Entry 2Z34 (X-ray diffraction, 2.40 A resolution); this record covers chains B and D of the 4 polymer chains in the assembly.

# Chain B
Name: Histone chaperone cia1
Source organism: Schizosaccharomyces pombe
Notes: fragment: N-terminal region 1-161
UniProtKB: O74515 (ASF1_SCHPO); numbering as in UniProt (aligned over 1-161)
Sequence (161 residues; numbered 1 to 161; the number before each row is that of its first residue):
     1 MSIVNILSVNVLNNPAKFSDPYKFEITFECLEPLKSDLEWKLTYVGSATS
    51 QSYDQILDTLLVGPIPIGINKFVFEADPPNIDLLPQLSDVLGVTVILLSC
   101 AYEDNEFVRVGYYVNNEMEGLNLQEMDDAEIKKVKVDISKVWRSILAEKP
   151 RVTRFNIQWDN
Not modelled in the structure: 1, 120-129, 161

# Chain D
Name: Protein hir1
Notes: fragment: Hip1 B domain peptide
UniProtKB: P87314 (HIR1_SCHPO); residue numbers follow UniProt; this construct covers 469-497
Sequence (29 residues; numbered 469 to 497; the number before each row is that of its first residue):
   469 IPTKFVQKVTITKEGKKRVAPQLLTTLSA
Not modelled in the structure: 469-474, 497

# How chain B and chain D interact
Residue-residue contacts - 32 pairs, chain B then chain D:
  Glu-29(B) with Leu-495(D)
  Asp-37(B) with Arg-486(D), salt bridge
  Leu-60(B) with Lys-485(D); Val-487(D), hydrophobic
  Leu-61(B) with Lys-484(D); Lys-485(D), hydrogen bond (backbone-backbone); Arg-486(D); Val-487(D), hydrogen bond (backbone-backbone)
  Val-62(B) with Val-487(D); Pro-489(D), hydrophobic
  Gly-63(B) with Arg-486(D), hydrogen bond (backbone-side chain); Val-487(D), hydrogen bond (backbone-backbone); Ala-488(D)
  Pro-64(B) with Arg-486(D); Pro-489(D)
  Pro-66(B) with Pro-489(D); Leu-491(D), hydrophobic
  Ile-67(B) with Leu-491(D); Thr-494(D)
  Gly-68(B) with Thr-493(D); Thr-494(D)
  Ile-69(B) with Gln-490(D); Leu-491(D); Leu-492(D), hydrogen bond (backbone-backbone); Thr-493(D), hydrogen bond (backbone-backbone)
  Asn-70(B) with Gln-490(D); Leu-491(D)
  Lys-71(B) with Pro-489(D); Gln-490(D), hydrogen bond (backbone-backbone)
  Phe-72(B) with Gln-475(D)
  Val-73(B) with Gln-475(D), hydrogen bond (backbone-side chain)
  Glu-75(B) with Lys-485(D)
Also at the interface, not in a pair above, chain B (21 interface residues in all): Thr-27, Leu-31, Glu-39, Thr-59, Ile-65
Also at the interface, not in a pair above, chain D (15 interface residues in all): Thr-480, Ser-496

# In short
Chain B and chain D form an interface of 21 and 15 residues respectively, with 8 hydrogen bonds and 1 salt
bridge. Among the polar pairs are Asp-37(B)/Arg-486(D), Gly-63(B)/Arg-486(D) and Val-73(B)/Gln-475(D).
Here chain B is Histone chaperone cia1 (Schizosaccharomyces pombe) and chain D is Protein hir1. Entry 2Z34
(Crystal structure of SpCia1/Asf1 complex with Hip1) was determined by X-ray diffraction together with 2Z3F
and 2CU9 from the same study.
